PDB entry 8VHX | electron microscopy, 2.90 A resolution | chains A and D of the 8 polymer chains in the assembly

Chain A:
Name: Neck 1
Source organism: Chivirus chi
UniProt: M9NTK8 (M9NTK8_9CAUD); numbering as in UniProt (aligned over 1-84)
Chain sequence (84 residues; each row starts with the number of its first residue):
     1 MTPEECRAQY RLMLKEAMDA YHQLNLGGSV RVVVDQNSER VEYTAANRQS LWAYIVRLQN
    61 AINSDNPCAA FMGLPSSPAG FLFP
Not modelled in the structure: 1

Chain D:
Name: Portal
Source organism: Chivirus chi
UniProt: M9NUF0 (M9NUF0_9CAUD); residue numbers follow UniProt; this construct covers 1-560
Chain sequence (560 residues; each row starts with the number of its first residue):
     1 MTEKKRSTTQ RAKKAAKTAD VATLDATPQN PSALGGGLEG AERNTREMFR WTPAIISPDQ
    61 QIAQDGTLAL SRAQDIVQND GYAFGAVAIH RDSVVGSQYK LNSKPNSLVL GAPEGWAEEF
   121 QEVVEARFNM VAESPENWFD ARRMNTLTGL VRLAVGGFIM TGEVLASCEW MKPNGTRMQR
   181 RPFGTAIQMI SPYRLSNPDN IMDDKYLRSG VKLDEMGAPI GYWLRKAFPG DPTDLEQWRW
   241 EYQPARFDWG RRRMIHIIEA LLPGQTRGIS EMVAALKQMK MTRNFQEVTL QNAIVNATYA
   301 AAIESELPSD VVFNQMGMGQ TPFGDILKTY MGSLAEYIAG SKNIAIDGAK IPHLFPGTKL
   361 KMQPAGTPGG VGTDYEESLL RNIAASLGLS YEQFSRDYTK TNYSSARASM AETWKYMESR
   421 KKLVADRFAS MIYTLWLEEE VNAGNVPLPP GFTWRDFYDP MKRDALCNAE WIGASRGQID
   481 EKKETEAAIL RIKNGLSTYE AEIARLGGDF REVFKQRARE EGIIKDLGLD FSGKMVEGTE
   541 ASGSTGSTGS DNNNEEDTKE
Not modelled in the structure: 1-35, 325-341, 532-560

Chain A / chain D interface:
Pairs across the interface (28):
  Gln-49(A) with Glu-306(D); Pro-356(D); Gly-357(D)
  Ser-50(A) with Glu-306(D), hydrogen bond
  Trp-52(A) with Phe-355(D)
  Ala-53(A) with Glu-306(D); Leu-307(D), hydrophobic
  Val-56(A) with Leu-307(D), hydrophobic; Val-311(D), hydrophobic
  Arg-57(A) with Glu-306(D), hydrogen bond (side chain-backbone); Leu-307(D); Pro-308(D)
  Asn-60(A) with Asp-310(D); Val-311(D)
  Ser-76(A) with Ser-309(D), hydrogen bond
  Ser-77(A) with Phe-313(D)
  Ala-79(A) with Phe-313(D), hydrophobic; Ile-344(D), hydrophobic
  Gly-80(A) with Asn-343(D); Ile-344(D), hydrogen bond (backbone-backbone)
  Phe-81(A) with Ile-344(D); Ile-346(D), hydrophobic
  Leu-82(A) with Asn-343(D); Ile-344(D), hydrogen bond (backbone-backbone); Ala-345(D); Ile-346(D), hydrogen bond (backbone-backbone)
  Phe-83(A) with Ile-346(D), hydrophobic
  Pro-84(A) with Ile-346(D)
Interface residues without a listed pair, chain A (16 interface residues in all): Pro-78
Interface residues without a listed pair, chain D (15 interface residues in all): Lys-342

Summary:
Chain A and chain D form an interface of 16 and 15 residues respectively, with 6 hydrogen bonds. Among the
polar pairs are Ser-50(A)/Glu-306(D), Arg-57(A)/Glu-306(D) and Ser-76(A)/Ser-309(D).
Chain A is Neck 1 and chain D is Portal, both from Chivirus chi; the structure, Cryo-EM of neck of
bacteriophage Chi, was determined by electron microscopy, deposited together with 8VJA, 8VJH and 8VJI.
